PDB entry 1J4U | X-ray diffraction, 2.90 A resolution | chains A and B of the 4 polymer chains in the assembly

# Chain A (and B)
Molecule: Artocarpin
Source organism: Artocarpus integer
Notes: chain B of this document is another copy of the same molecule, construct and numbering; everything in this record applies to it too
UniProt: Q7M1T4 (Q7M1T4_ARTIN); residues 1-149 here = UniProt positions 1-149
Chain sequence (149 residues; row label = number of the first residue in the row):
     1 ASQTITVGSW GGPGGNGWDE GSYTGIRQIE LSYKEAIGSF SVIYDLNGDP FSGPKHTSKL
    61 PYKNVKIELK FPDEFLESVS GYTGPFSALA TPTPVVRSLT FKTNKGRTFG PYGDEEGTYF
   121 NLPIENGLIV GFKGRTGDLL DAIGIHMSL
Sequence notes: modified residue (1); conflict Ser9 (Pro in Q7M1T4), Glu20 (Asp in Q7M1T4), Asp49 (Glu in Q7M1T4), Lys70 (Arg in Q7M1T4), Gly84 (Ala in Q7M1T4), Ile145 (Val in Q7M1T4), Ser148 (Ala in Q7M1T4)
Modified positions: Ala1 (n-acetylalanine; AYA)
Small-molecule neighbours: methyl alpha-D-mannopyranoside (MMA): Gly14, Gly15, Ala90, Thr91, Thr93, Val95, Gly137, Asp138, Leu139, Asp141

# Interface between chain A and chain B
Pairs across the interface (39; chain A residue first):
  Gln3(A) - Asn126(B)  hydrogen bond
  Gln3(A) - Leu149(B)
  Thr4(A) - Asn126(B)  hydrogen bond (backbone-side chain)
  Ile5(A) - Asn126(B)
  Ile5(A) - Met147(B)
  Ile5(A) - Ser148(B)
  Ile5(A) - Leu149(B)  hydrophobic
  Thr6(A) - Glu125(B)  hydrogen bond (backbone-backbone)
  Thr6(A) - Asn126(B)  hydrogen bond (backbone-backbone)
  Val7(A) - Leu122(B)  hydrophobic
  Val7(A) - Pro123(B)
  Val7(A) - Met147(B)  hydrophobic
  Gly8(A) - Pro123(B)  hydrogen bond (backbone-backbone)
  Gly8(A) - Glu125(B)
  Ser9(A) - Glu125(B)  hydrogen bond
  Trp10(A) - Asn121(B)  hydrogen bond (side chain-backbone)
  Trp10(A) - Pro123(B)
  Thr118(A) - Tyr119(B)
  Tyr119(A) - Thr118(B)
  Tyr119(A) - Tyr119(B)
  Asn121(A) - Trp10(B)  hydrogen bond (backbone-side chain)
  Leu122(A) - Val7(B)  hydrophobic
  Pro123(A) - Val7(B)
  Pro123(A) - Gly8(B)  hydrogen bond (backbone-backbone)
  Pro123(A) - Trp10(B)
  Glu125(A) - Thr6(B)  hydrogen bond (backbone-backbone)
  Glu125(A) - Gly8(B)
  Glu125(A) - Ser9(B)  hydrogen bond
  Glu125(A) - Lys133(B)  salt bridge
  Asn126(A) - Gln3(B)  hydrogen bond
  Asn126(A) - Thr4(B)  hydrogen bond (side chain-backbone)
  Asn126(A) - Ile5(B)
  Asn126(A) - Thr6(B)  hydrogen bond (backbone-backbone)
  Lys133(A) - Glu125(B)  salt bridge
  Met147(A) - Ile5(B)
  Met147(A) - Val7(B)  hydrophobic
  Ser148(A) - Ile5(B)
  Leu149(A) - Gln3(B)
  Leu149(A) - Ile5(B)  hydrophobic
Other interface residues (no listed pair), chain A (21 interface residues in all): Ile124, Gly127
Other interface residues (no listed pair), chain B (21 interface residues in all): Ile124, Gly127

# In short
Chain A and chain B each contribute 21 residues to their interface, with 14 hydrogen bonds and 2 salt bridges.
Polar contacts include Glu125(A)-Lys133(B), Gln3(A)-Asn126(B) and Thr4(A)-Asn126(B). Ligands of chain A:
methyl alpha-D-mannopyranoside.
Both chains are Artocarpin (Artocarpus integer). Entry 1J4U (Structure of Artocarpin Complexed with
Me-alpha-Mannose) was determined by X-ray diffraction together with 1J4S and 1J4T from the same study.
